PDB entry 4A3D | X-ray diffraction, 3.40 A resolution | chains A and N of the 15 polymer chains in the assembly

[Chain A]
Protein: DNA-directed RNA polymerase II subunit RPB1
Organism: Saccharomyces cerevisiae
Notes: EC 2.7.7.6
Reference sequence: P04050 (RPB1_YEAST); residues 1-1732 here = UniProt positions 1-1732
Chain sequence (1732 residues; numbered 1 to 1732; the number before each row is that of its first residue):
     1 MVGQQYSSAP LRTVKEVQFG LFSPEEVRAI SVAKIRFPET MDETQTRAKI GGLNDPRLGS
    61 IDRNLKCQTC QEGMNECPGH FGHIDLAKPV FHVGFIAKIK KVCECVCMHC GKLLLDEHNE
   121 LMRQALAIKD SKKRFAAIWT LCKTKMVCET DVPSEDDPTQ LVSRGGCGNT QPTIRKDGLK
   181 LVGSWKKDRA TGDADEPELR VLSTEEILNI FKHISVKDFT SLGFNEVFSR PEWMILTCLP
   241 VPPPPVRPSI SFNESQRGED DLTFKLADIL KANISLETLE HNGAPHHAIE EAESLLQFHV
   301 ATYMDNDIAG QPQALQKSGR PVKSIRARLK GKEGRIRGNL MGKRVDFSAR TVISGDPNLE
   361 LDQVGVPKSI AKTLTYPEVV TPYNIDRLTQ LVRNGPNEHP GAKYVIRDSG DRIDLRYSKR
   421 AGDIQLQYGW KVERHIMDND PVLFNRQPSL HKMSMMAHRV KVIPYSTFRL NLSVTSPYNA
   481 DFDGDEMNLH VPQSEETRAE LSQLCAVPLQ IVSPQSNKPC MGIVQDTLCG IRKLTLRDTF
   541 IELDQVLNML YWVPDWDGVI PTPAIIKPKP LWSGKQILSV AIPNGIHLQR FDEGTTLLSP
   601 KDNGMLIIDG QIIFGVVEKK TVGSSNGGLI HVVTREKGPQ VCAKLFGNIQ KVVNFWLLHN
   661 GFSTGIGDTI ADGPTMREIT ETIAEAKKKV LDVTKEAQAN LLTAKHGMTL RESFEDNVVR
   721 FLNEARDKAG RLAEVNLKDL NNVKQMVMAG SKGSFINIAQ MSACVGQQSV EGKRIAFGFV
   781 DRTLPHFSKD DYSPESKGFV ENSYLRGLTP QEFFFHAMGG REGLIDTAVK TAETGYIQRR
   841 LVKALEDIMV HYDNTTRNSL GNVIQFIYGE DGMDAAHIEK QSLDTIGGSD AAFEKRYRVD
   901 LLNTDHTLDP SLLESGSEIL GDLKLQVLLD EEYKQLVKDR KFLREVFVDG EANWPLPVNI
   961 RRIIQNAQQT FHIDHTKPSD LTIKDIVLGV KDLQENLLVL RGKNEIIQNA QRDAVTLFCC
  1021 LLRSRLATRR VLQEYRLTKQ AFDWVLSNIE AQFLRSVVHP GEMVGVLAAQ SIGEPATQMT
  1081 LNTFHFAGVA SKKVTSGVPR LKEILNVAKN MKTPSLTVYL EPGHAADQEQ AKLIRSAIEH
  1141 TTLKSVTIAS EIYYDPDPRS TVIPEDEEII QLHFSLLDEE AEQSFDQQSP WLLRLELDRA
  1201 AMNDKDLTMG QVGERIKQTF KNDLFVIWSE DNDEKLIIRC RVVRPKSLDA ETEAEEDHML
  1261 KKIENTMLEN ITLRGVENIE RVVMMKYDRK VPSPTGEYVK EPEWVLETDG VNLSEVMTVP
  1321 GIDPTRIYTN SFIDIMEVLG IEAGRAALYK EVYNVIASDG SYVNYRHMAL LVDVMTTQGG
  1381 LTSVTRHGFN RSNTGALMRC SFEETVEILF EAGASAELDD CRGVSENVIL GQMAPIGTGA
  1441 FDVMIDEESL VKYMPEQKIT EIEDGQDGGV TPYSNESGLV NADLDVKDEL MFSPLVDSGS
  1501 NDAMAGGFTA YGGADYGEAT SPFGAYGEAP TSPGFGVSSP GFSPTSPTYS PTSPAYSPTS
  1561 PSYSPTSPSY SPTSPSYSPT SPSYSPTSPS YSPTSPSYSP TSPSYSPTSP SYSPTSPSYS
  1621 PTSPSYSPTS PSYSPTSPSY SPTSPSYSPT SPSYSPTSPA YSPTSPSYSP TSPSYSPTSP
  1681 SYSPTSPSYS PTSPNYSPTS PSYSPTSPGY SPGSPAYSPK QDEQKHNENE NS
Disordered / not traced: 1-2, 1081-1091, 1177-1186, 1244-1253, 1456-1732
Metal / ion sites: Zn2+ site 1: Cys67, Cys70, Cys77, His80; Zn2+ site 2: Cys107, Cys110, Cys148, Cys167; Mg2+: Asp481, Asp483, Asp485 (shared with 1 residue of chain P)
From the paper describing this entry:
  - mutagenesis - Q1078N, Q1078S: abolished growth (citing earlier work)

[Chain N]
Molecule: 14-nt DNA strand
Sequence (14 nucleotides; numbered 1 to 14; the number before each row is that of its first residue):
     1 TAAGTACTTG AGCT
Disordered / not traced: 1, 12-14

[How chain A and chain N interact]
Contacting residue pairs (5; chain A residue first):
  Lys100(A) - DT8(N)  salt bridge to the phosphate
  Lys101(A) - DC7(N)  salt bridge to the phosphate
  Trp139(A) - DC7(N)  phosphate contact
  Ala1108(A) - DG4(N)  phosphate contact
  His1387(A) - DG4(N)  phosphate contact
Also at the interface, not in a pair above, chain A (7 interface residues in all): Asn1106, Lys1109
Also at the interface, not in a pair above, chain N (4 interface residues in all): DT5

[Summary]
Chain A and chain N form an interface of 7 and 4 residues respectively; the contacts include 2 salt bridges.
Polar contacts include Lys100(A)-DT8(N) and Lys101(A)-DC7(N). The Zn2+ site 1 is built by Cys67(A), Cys70(A),
Cys77(A) and His80(A). The paper reports that Q1078N and Q1078S of chain A abolish growth.
Here chain A is DNA-directed RNA polymerase II subunit RPB1 (Saccharomyces cerevisiae) and chain N is a 14-nt
DNA strand. Entry 4A3D (RNA Polymerase II initial transcribing complex with a 6nt DNA-RNA hybrid) was
determined by X-ray diffraction together with 4A3B, 4A3C, 4A3E, 4A3F, 4A3G, 4A3I and 4 further entries from
the same study.
